8D7R - chains D and A of the 4 polymer chains in the assembly; structure by electron microscopy, 3.90 A resolution.

# Chain D
Protein: Cardiotrophin-like cytokine factor 1
Source organism: Homo sapiens
UniProtKB: Q9UBD9 (CLCF1_HUMAN); numbering as in UniProt (aligned over 28-225)
Chain sequence (204 residues; numbered 28 to 231; the number before each row is that of its first residue):
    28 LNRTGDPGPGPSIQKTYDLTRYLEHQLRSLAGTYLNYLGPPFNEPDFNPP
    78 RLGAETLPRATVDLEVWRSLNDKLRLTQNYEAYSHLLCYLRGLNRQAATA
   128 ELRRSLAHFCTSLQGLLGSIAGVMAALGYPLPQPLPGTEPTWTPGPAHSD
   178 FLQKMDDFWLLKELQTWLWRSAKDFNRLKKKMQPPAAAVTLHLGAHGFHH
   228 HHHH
Unresolved in the structure: 28-33, 212-231
Construct notes: expression tag (226-231)
UniProt features mapped onto this chain:
  - glycosylation: Asn-29 (N-linked (GlcNAc...) asparagine)
  - natural variant: Arg-197 (R197L: In CISS2)

# Chain A
Protein: Interleukin-6 receptor subunit beta
Source organism: Homo sapiens
UniProtKB: P40189 (IL6RB_HUMAN); residue numbers follow UniProt; this construct covers 23-619
Chain sequence (625 residues; row label = number of the first residue in the row):
    23 ELLDPCGYISPESPVVQLHSNFTAVCVLKEKCMDYFHVNANYIVWKTNHF
    73 TIPKEQYTIINRTASSVTFTDIASLNIQLTCNILTFGQLEQNVYGITIIS
   123 GLPPEKPKNLSCIVNEGKKMRCEWDGGRETHLETNFTLKSEWATHKFADC
   173 KAKRDTPTSCTVDYSTVYFVNIEVWVEAENALGKVTSDHINFDPVYKVKP
   223 NPPHNLSVINSEELSSILKLTWTNPSIKSVIILKYNIQYRTKDASTWSQI
   273 PPEDTASTRSSFTVQDLKPFTEYVFRIRCMKEDGKGYWSDWSEEASGITY
   323 EDRPSKAPSFWYKIDPSHTQGYRTVQLVWKTLPPFEANGKILDYEVTLTR
   373 WKSHLQNYTVNATKLTVNLTNDRYLATLTVRNLVGKSDAAVLTIPACDFQ
   423 ATHPVMDLKAFPKDNMLWVEWTTPRESVKKYILEWCVLSDKAPCITDWQQ
   473 EDGTVHRTYLRGNLAESKCYLITVTPVYADGPGSPESIKAYLKQAPPSKG
   523 PTVRTKKVGKNEAVLEWDQLPVDVQNGFIRNYTIFYRTIIGNETAVNVDS
   573 SHTEYTLSSLTSDTLYMVRMAAYTDEGGKDGPEFTFTTPKFAQGEIEEQK
   623 LISEEDLGGEQKLISEEDLHHHHHH
Unresolved in the structure: 23-123, 516-647
Construct notes: expression tag (620-647)
UniProt features mapped onto this chain:
  - motif: Trp-310 to Ser-314 (WSXWS motif)
  - glycosylation (N-linked (GlcNAc...) asparagine): Asn-43, Asn-83, Asn-131, Asn-157, Asn-227, Asn-379, Asn-383, Asn-390 (complex), Asn-553, Asn-564
  - natural variant: Gly-148 (G148R: Correlated with increased levels of soluble IL6RB in blood serum), Ser-187 to Tyr-190 (deletion: In IMD94), Ala-200 (A200G: Found in patient with lung cancer; uncertain significance), Asn-404 (N404Y: In HIES4B), Thr-415 (T415I: In a colorectal cancer sample), Pro-498 (P498L: In HIES4B), Ala-517 (A517P: In HIES4B)
  - mutagenesis: Cys-172 (C172S: Induces ligand-independent activation), Tyr-186 to Tyr-190 (Induces ligand-independent activation), Val-189 (V189G: Does not induce ligand-independent activation), Tyr-190 (Y190G: Does not induce ligand-independent activation), Asp-215 (D215G: Induces ligand-independent activation), Val-252 (V252G: Induces ligand-independent activation)
Cystine bridges: Cys-134/Cys-144, Cys-172/Cys-182, Cys-458/Cys-466
Covalently attached groups: N-acetylglucosamine (NAG) linked to Asn-131, Asn-157, Asn-227, Asn-379, Asn-383
Reported in the primary citation:
  - disease-associated variants - N404Y, P498L, A517P: decreased signaling in response to IL-6 and IL-11 signaling (citing earlier work)

# Chain D / chain A interface
Residue-residue contacts (7):
  Lys-42(D) / Phe-191(A)
  Lys-42(D) / Asp-215(A)  salt bridge
  Asp-45(D) / Phe-191(A)
  Leu-46(D) / Tyr-190(A)
  His-135(D) / Ser-187(A)
  His-135(D) / Thr-188(A)
  Thr-138(D) / Ser-187(A)
Interface residues without a listed pair, chain D (9 interface residues in all): Tyr-49, Ser-139, Gln-141, Gly-142
Interface residues without a listed pair, chain A (10 interface residues in all): Trp-164, His-167, Val-189, Tyr-218, Val-252
Interface features reported in the paper:
  - residue pairs: Lys-42(D)/Phe-191(A), Lys-42(D)/Asp-215(A) (hydrogen bond), Asp-45(D)/Phe-191(A), Leu-46(D)/Phe-191(A)
  - interface residues, chain A: Trp-164(A), His-167(A), Ser-187(A), Val-189(A), Tyr-190(A), Phe-191(A), Val-252(A)

# In short
The interface between chain D and chain A involves 9 residues on one side and 10 on the other, with 1 salt
bridge. Its one salt-bridged contact is Lys-42(D)/Asp-215(A). The paper describes contacts between Lys-42(D)
and Phe-191(A), Asp-45(D) and Phe-191(A) and Leu-46(D) and Phe-191(A); a hydrogen bond between Lys-42(D) and
Asp-215(A). The paper reports that N404Y, P498L and A517P of chain A reduce signaling in response to IL-6 and
IL-11 signaling; interface residues Trp-164(A), His-167(A) and Ser-187(A) among others.
Chain D is Cardiotrophin-like cytokine factor 1 and chain A is Interleukin-6 receptor subunit beta, both from
Homo sapiens; the structure, Cryo-EM structure of human CLCF1 signaling complex: model containing the
interaction core region, was determined by electron microscopy together with 8D74, 8D7H, 8D82 and 8D85 from
the same study.
